8W7S - chains 2 and 6 of the 16 polymer chains in the assembly; structure by electron microscopy, 7.39 A resolution (low resolution: residue-level contacts below are approximate; hydrogen-bond / salt-bridge calls are withheld).

Chain 2:
Name: DNA replication licensing factor MCM2
Source organism: Saccharomyces cerevisiae
Reference sequence: A0A6A5Q1S9 (A0A6A5Q1S9_YEASX); numbering as in UniProt (aligned over 1-868)
Sequence (868 residues; each row starts with the number of its first residue):
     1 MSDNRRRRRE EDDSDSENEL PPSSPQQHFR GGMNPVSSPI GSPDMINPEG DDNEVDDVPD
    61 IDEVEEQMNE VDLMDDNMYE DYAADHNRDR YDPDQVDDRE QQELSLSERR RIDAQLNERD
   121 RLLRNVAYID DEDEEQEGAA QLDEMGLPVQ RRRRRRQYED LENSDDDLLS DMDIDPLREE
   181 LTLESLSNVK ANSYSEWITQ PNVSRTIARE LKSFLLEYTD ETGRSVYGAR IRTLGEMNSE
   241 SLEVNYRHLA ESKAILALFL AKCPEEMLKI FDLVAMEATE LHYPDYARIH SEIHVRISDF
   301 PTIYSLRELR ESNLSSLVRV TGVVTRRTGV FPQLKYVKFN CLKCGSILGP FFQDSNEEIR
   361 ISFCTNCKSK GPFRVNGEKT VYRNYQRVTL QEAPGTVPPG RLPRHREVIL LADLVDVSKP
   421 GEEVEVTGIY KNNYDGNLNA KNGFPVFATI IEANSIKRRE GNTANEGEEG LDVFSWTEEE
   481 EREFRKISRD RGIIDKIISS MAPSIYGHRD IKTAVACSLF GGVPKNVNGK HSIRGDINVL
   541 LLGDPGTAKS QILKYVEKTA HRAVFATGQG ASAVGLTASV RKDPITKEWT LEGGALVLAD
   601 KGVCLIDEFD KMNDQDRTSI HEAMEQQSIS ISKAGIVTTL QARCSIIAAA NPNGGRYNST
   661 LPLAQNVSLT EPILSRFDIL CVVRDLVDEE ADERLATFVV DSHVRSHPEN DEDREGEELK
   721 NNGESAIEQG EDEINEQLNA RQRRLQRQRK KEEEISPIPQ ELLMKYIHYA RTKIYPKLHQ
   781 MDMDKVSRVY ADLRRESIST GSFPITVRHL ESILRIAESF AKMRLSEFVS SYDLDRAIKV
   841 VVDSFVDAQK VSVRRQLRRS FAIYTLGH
Unresolved in the structure: 1-178, 460-473, 528-531, 584-587, 610-613, 630-639, 711-744, 801-803

Chain 6:
Name: DNA replication licensing factor MCM6
Source organism: Saccharomyces cerevisiae S288C
Notes: EC 3.6.4.12
Reference sequence: P53091 (MCM6_YEAST); residues 1-1017 here = UniProt positions 1-1017
Sequence (1017 residues; row label = number of the first residue in the row):
     1 MSSPFPADTP SSNRPSNSSP PPSSIGAGFG SSSGLDSQIG SRLHFPSSSQ PHVSNSQTGP
    61 FVNDSTQFSS QRLQTDGSAT NDMEGNEPAR SFKSRALNHV KKVDDVTGEK VREAFEQFLE
   121 DFSVQSTDTG EVEKVYRAQI EFMKIYDLNT IYIDYQHLSM RENGALAMAI SEQYYRFLPF
   181 LQKGLRRVVR KYAPELLNTS DSLKRSEGDE GQADEDEQQD DDMNGSSLPR DSGSSAAPGN
   241 GTSAMATRSI TTSTSPEQTE RVFQISFFNL PTVHRIRDIR SEKIGSLLSI SGTVTRTSEV
   301 RPELYKASFT CDMCRAIVDN VEQSFKYTEP TFCPNPSCEN RAFWTLNVTR SRFLDWQKVR
   361 IQENANEIPT GSMPRTLDVI LRGDSVERAK PGDRCKFTGV EIVVPDVTQL GLPGVKPSST
   421 LDTRGISKTT EGLNSGVTGL RSLGVRDLTY KISFLACHVI SIGSNIGASS PDANSNNRET
   481 ELQMAANLQA NNVYQDNERD QEVFLNSLSS DEINELKEMV KDEHIYDKLV RSIAPAVFGH
   541 EAVKKGILLQ MLGGVHKSTV EGIKLRGDIN ICVVGDPSTS KSQFLKYVVG FAPRSVYTSG
   601 KASSAAGLTA AVVRDEEGGD YTIEAGALML ADNGICCIDE FDKMDISDQV AIHEAMEQQT
   661 ISIAKAGIHA TLNARTSILA AANPVGGRYN RKLSLRGNLN MTAPIMSRFD LFFVILDDCN
   721 EKIDTELASH IVDLHMKRDE AIEPPFSAEQ LRRYIKYART FKPILTKEAR SYLVEKYKEL
   781 RKDDAQGFSR SSYRITVRQL ESMIRLSEAI ARANCVDEIT PSFIAEAYDL LRQSIIRVDV
   841 DDVEMDEEFD NIESQSHAAS GNNDDNDDGT GSGVITSEPP ADIEEGQSEA TARPGTSEKK
   901 KTTVTYDKYV SMMNMIVRKI AEVDREGAEE LTAVDIVDWY LLQKENDLGS LAEYWEERRL
   961 AFKVIKRLVK DRILMEIHGT RHNLRDLENE ENENNKTVYV IHPNCEVLDQ LEPQDSS
Unresolved in the structure: 1-101, 201-254, 413-433, 441-442, 464-499, 617-619, 786-791, 837-1017
Swiss-Prot annotation at these positions:
  - motif: S707 to D710 (Arginine finger)
  - binding site (ATP): G575 to S582
  - modified residue: S78 (Phosphoserine), S249 (Phosphoserine), S372 (Phosphoserine), T766 (Phosphothreonine)

How chain 2 and chain 6 interact:
Pairs across the interface - 12 pairs, chain 2 then chain 6:
  V189(2) - S255(6)
  A191(2) - P256(6)
  A191(2) - E257(6)
  N192(2) - P256(6)
  N192(2) - E257(6)
  F444(2) - F325(6)
  P445(2) - E303(6)
  P445(2) - L304(6)
  P445(2) - F325(6)
  V446(2) - P302(6)
  F447(2) - P302(6)
  S706(2) - S558(6)
Interface residues without a listed pair, chain 2 (13 interface residues in all): N188, K190, S193, G400, G443
Interface residues without a listed pair, chain 6 (9 interface residues in all): M629

Overview:
Chain 2 and chain 6 form an interface of 13 and 9 residues respectively. Curated annotation (UniProt) lists 8
ATP-binding residues on chain 6.
Chain 2 is DNA replication licensing factor MCM2 (Saccharomyces cerevisiae) and chain 6 is DNA replication
licensing factor MCM6 (Saccharomyces cerevisiae S288C); the structure, Yeast replisome in state IV, was
determined by electron microscopy (same publication as 8KG6, 8KG8, 8KG9 and 8W7M).
